PDB entry 1KYI | X-ray diffraction, 3.10 A resolution | chains C and I of the 24 polymer chains in the assembly

# Chain C
Protein: ATP-dependent hsl protease ATP-binding subunit hslU
From: Haemophilus influenzae
UniProt: P43773 (HSLU_HAEIN); residue numbers follow UniProt; this construct covers 1-444
Sequence (444 residues; numbered 1 to 444; the number before each row is that of its first residue):
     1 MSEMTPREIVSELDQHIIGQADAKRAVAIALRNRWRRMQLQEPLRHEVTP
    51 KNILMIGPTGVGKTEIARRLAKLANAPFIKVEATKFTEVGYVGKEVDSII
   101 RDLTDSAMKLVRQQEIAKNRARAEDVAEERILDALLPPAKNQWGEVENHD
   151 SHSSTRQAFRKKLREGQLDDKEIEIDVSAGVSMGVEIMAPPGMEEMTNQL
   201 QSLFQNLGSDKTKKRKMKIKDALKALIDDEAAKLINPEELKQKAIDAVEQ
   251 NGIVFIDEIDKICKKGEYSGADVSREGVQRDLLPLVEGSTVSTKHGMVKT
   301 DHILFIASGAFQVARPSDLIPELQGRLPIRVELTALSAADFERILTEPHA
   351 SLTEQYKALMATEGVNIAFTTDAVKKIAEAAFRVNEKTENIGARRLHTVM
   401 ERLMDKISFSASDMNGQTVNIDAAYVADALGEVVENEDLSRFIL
Unresolved in the structure: 1, 88-94, 120-230, 266-269
UniProt features mapped onto this chain:
  - binding site (ATP): I18, G60 to E65, D257, I306 to G309, E322, R394
Ligand contacts: ATP (adenosine-5'-triphosphate): H16, I17, I18, Q20, P58, T59, G60, V61, G62, K63, T64, E65, K80, D257, E258, S308, L336, I344, A393, R394

# Chain I
Protein: ATP-dependent protease hslV
From: Haemophilus influenzae
Notes: EC 3.4.99.-
UniProt: P43772 (HSLV_HAEIN); residue numbers follow UniProt; this construct covers 1-174
Sequence (174 residues; each row starts with the number of its first residue):
     1 TTIVSVRRNGQVVVGGDGQVSLGNTVMKGNARKVRRLYNGKVLAGFAGGT
    51 ADAFTLFELFERKLEMHQGHLLKSAVELAKDWRTDRALRKLEAMLIVADE
   101 KESLIITGIGDVVQPEEDQILAIGSGGNYALSAARALVENTELSAHEIVE
   151 KSLRIAGDICVFTNTNFTIEELPN
Unresolved in the structure: 174
UniProt features mapped onto this chain:
  - active site: T2
Covalently attached groups: compound LVS linked to T1
Ligand contacts: LVS (4-iodo-3-nitrophenyl acetyl-leucinyl-leucinyl-leucinyl-vinylsulfone): Q19, V20, S21, L22, M27, K33, F46, A47, G48, G49, T50, A53, G124, S125, F162

# Chain C / chain I interface
Pairs across the interface - 19 pairs, chain C then chain I:
  Q312(C) - E65(I)
  Q312(C) - M66(I)
  N385(C) - Q68(I)  hydrogen bond (backbone-side chain)
  E386(C) - Q68(I)
  E386(C) - H70(I)  hydrogen bond (backbone-side chain)
  T388(C) - Q68(I)
  T388(C) - H70(I)
  E389(C) - Q68(I)
  N390(C) - Q68(I)  hydrogen bond (backbone-side chain)
  D438(C) - L72(I)
  D438(C) - K73(I)
  F442(C) - V76(I)  hydrophobic
  F442(C) - R83(I)  hydrogen bond (backbone-side chain)
  I443(C) - L72(I)  hydrophobic
  I443(C) - V112(I)  hydrophobic
  I443(C) - Q114(I)
  L444(C) - V112(I)  hydrogen bond (backbone-backbone)
  L444(C) - V113(I)
  L444(C) - Q114(I)  hydrogen bond (backbone-backbone)
Other interface residues (no listed pair), chain C (12 interface residues in all): K387, L439
Other interface residues (no listed pair), chain I (12 interface residues in all): K80

# Overview
The chain C/chain I interface involves 12 residues from each chain, with 6 hydrogen bonds. Among the polar
pairs are N385(C)-Q68(I), E386(C)-H70(I) and N390(C)-Q68(I). Bound to chain C: ATP. Covalently linked compound
LVS: at T1(I).
Here chain C is ATP-dependent hsl protease ATP-binding subunit hslU and chain I is ATP-dependent protease
hslV, both from Haemophilus influenzae. Entry 1KYI (HslUV (H. influenzae)-NLVS Vinyl Sulfone Inhibitor
Complex) was determined by X-ray diffraction.
